2AL1 - chains A and B; structure by X-ray diffraction, 1.50 A resolution.

[Chain A (and B)]
Name: enolase 1
Organism: Saccharomyces cerevisiae
Notes: EC 4.2.1.11; chain B of this document is another copy of the same molecule, construct and numbering; everything in this record applies to it too
UniProt: P00924 (ENO1_YEAST); numbering as in UniProt (aligned over 1-436)
Amino-acid sequence (436 residues; numbered 1 to 436; the number before each row is that of its first residue):
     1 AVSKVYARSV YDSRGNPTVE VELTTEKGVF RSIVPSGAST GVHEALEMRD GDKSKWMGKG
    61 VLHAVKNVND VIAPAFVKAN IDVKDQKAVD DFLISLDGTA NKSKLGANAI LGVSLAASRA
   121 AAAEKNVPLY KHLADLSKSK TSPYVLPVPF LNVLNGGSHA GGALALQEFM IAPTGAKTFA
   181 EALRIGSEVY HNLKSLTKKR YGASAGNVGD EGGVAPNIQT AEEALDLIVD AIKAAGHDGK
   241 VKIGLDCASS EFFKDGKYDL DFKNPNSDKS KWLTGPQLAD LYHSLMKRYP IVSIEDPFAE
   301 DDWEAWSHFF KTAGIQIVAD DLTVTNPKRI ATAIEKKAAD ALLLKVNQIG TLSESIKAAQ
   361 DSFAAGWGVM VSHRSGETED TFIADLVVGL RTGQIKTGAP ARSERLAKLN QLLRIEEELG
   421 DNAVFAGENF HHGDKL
Metal / ion sites: Mg2+ site 1: S39 (together with 2-phosphoglyceric acid, phosphoenolpyruvate); Mg2+ site 2: D246, E295, D320 (together with 2-phosphoglyceric acid, phosphoenolpyruvate)
Residues lining bound ligands: 2-phosphoglyceric acid / phosphoenolpyruvate: S36, G37, A38, S39, T40, H159, Q167, E168, E211, D246, E295, D320, L343, K345, S372, H373, R374, S375, K396
UniProt features mapped onto this chain:
  - binding site (Mg(2+)): D321
  - binding site (substrate): D321
Reported in the primary citation:
  - catalytic residues: E211, K345 (citing earlier work)
  - mutagenesis - E211Q, K345A, K345M: abolished catalytic activity (citing earlier work)
  - mutagenesis - K345E: decreased catalytic activity
  - conformationally variable residues (loop rearrangement, order/disorder transition): G37 to H43, V153 to L166, E251 to G275

[Chain A / chain B interface]
Residue-residue contacts (89):
  Y6(A) with E417(B), hydrogen bond
  R8(A) with R414(B); E417(B), salt bridge
  S9(A) with L413(B)
  V10(A) with N410(B)
  Y11(A) with L183(B), hydrophobic; R184(B), hydrogen bond (side chain-backbone); S187(B); L406(B), hydrophobic; N410(B), hydrogen bond (backbone-side chain); L413(B), hydrophobic
  D12(A) with L406(B)
  S13(A) with A401(B); R402(B), hydrogen bond (backbone-backbone); S403(B)
  R14(A) with H191(B), hydrogen bond (backbone-side chain); P400(B)
  G15(A) with S187(B); H191(B); P400(B), hydrogen bond (backbone-backbone)
  N16(A) with H191(B), hydrogen bond
  E20(A) with R414(B), salt bridge
  R31(A) with R414(B)
  K55(A) with R184(B); E188(B)
  W56(A) with R184(B); S187(B); E188(B), hydrogen bond (backbone-side chain)
  M57(A) with H191(B); N192(B)
  A160(A) with N207(B)
  G161(A) with A203(B); S204(B), hydrogen bond (backbone-side chain); N207(B)
  G162(A) with A203(B)
  L183(A) with Y11(B), hydrophobic
  R184(A) with Y11(B), hydrogen bond (backbone-side chain); K55(B); W56(B)
  S187(A) with Y11(B); G15(B); W56(B)
  E188(A) with K55(B); W56(B), hydrogen bond (side chain-backbone)
  H191(A) with R14(B), hydrogen bond (side chain-backbone); G15(B); N16(B), hydrogen bond; M57(B)
  N192(A) with M57(B)
  N207(A) with N207(B); V208(B); G209(B)
  V208(A) with N207(B); V208(B), hydrogen bond (backbone-backbone); R402(B)
  A215(A) with N207(B)
  N217(A) with S204(B)
  E377(A) with S403(B)
  T378(A) with S403(B)
  E379(A) with A407(B); N410(B), hydrogen bond; R414(B), salt bridge
  P400(A) with R14(B); G15(B), hydrogen bond (backbone-backbone)
  A401(A) with S13(B)
  R402(A) with S13(B), hydrogen bond (backbone-backbone); V208(B); R402(B); E404(B)
  S403(A) with S13(B); E377(B); T378(B); E404(B), hydrogen bond (backbone-side chain)
  E404(A) with R402(B); S403(B), hydrogen bond (side chain-backbone)
  L406(A) with Y11(B), hydrophobic; D12(B)
  A407(A) with E379(B)
  N410(A) with V10(B); Y11(B), hydrogen bond (side chain-backbone); E379(B), hydrogen bond
  L413(A) with S9(B); Y11(B), hydrophobic
  R414(A) with R8(B); E20(B), salt bridge; R31(B); E379(B), salt bridge
  E417(A) with Y6(B), hydrogen bond; R8(B), salt bridge
Also at the interface, not in a pair above, chain A (50 interface residues in all): E22, I33, S54, A180, Y190, S204, G209, D210
Also at the interface, not in a pair above, chain B (47 interface residues in all): I33, S54, A180, Y190, K194, A215, N217

[Summary]
50 residues of chain A face 47 of chain B across their interface, with 22 hydrogen bonds and 6 salt bridges.
Polar pairs include R8(A)-E417(B), E20(A)-R414(B) and E379(A)-R414(B). Bound to chain A: 2-phosphoglyceric
acid / phosphoenolpyruvate. From the paper: catalytic residues E211(A) and K345(A); E211Q, K345A and K345M of
chain A abolish catalytic activity.
Both chains are enolase 1 (Saccharomyces cerevisiae). Entry 2AL1 (Crystal Structure Analysis of Enolase Mg
Subunit Complex at pH 8.0) was determined by X-ray diffraction together with 2AL2 from the same study.
